PDB entry 5KOK | X-ray diffraction, 1.79 A resolution | chains A and B

== Chain A (and B) ==
Name: Pavine N-methyltransferase
Source organism: Thalictrum flavum subsp. glaucum
Notes: EC 2.1.1.300; chain B of this document is another copy of the same molecule, construct and numbering; everything in this record applies to it too
UniProt: C3SBW0 (PNMT_THLFG); numbering as in UniProt (aligned over 1-356)
Sequence (397 residues; numbered -40 to 356; the number before each row is that of its first residue; numbers below 1 keep their minus sign (Met-40 is residue -40)):
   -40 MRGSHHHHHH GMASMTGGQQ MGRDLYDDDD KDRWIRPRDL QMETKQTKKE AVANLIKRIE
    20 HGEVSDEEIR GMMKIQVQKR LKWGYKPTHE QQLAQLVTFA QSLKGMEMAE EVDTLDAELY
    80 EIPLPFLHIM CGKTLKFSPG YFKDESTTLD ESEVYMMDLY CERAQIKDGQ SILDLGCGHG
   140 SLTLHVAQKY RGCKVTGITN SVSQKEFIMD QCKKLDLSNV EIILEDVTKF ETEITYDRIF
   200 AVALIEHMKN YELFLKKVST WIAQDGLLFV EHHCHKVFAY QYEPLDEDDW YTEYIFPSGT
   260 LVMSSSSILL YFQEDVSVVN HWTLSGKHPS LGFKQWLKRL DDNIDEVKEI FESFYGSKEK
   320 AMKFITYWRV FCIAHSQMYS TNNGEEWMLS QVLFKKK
Not modelled in the structure: -40 to 8 (chain B: -40 to 9)
Construct notes: expression tag (-40 to 0); conflict Asp224 (Tyr in C3SBW0)
Ligand contacts:
  - R-Tetrahydropapaverine (R9T; (1R)-1-[(3,4-dimethoxyphenyl)methyl]-6,7-dimethoxy-1,2,3,4-tetrahydroisoquinoline): Leu78, Tyr79, Glu205, His206, Glu252, Tyr253, Ile254, Phe255, Pro256, Leu260, Lys322, Phe323, Tyr326, Trp327, Phe330
  - S-Tetrahydropapaverine (S9T; (1S)-1-[(3,4-dimethoxyphenyl)methyl]-6,7-dimethoxy-1,2,3,4-tetrahydroisoquinoline): Leu78, Tyr79, Ile81, Phe96, Ser97, Pro98, Ala202, Glu205, His206, His232, Pro288, Phe292, Trp295, Tyr326, Trp327, Phe330, Tyr338, Leu348
  - S-adenosylhomocysteine (SAH): Leu94, Lys95, Phe96, Ser97, Gly135, Cys136, Gly137, Ser140, Ile157, Thr158, Asn159, Gln163, Glu184, Asp185, Val186, Thr187, Val201, Ala202, Leu203, His206
Curated features (UniProtKB/Swiss-Prot):
  - active site: Cys331
  - binding site (S-adenosyl-L-homocysteine): Phe96, Ser97, Gly135, Asn159, Gln163, Asp185, Val186, Val201
  - binding site (S-adenosyl-L-methionine): Phe96, Ser97, Gly135, Asn159, Gln163, Asp185, Val186, Val201
  - binding site ((S)-tetrahydropapaverine): Glu205
  - mutagenesis: Tyr79 (Y79A: Loss of catalytic activity with (S)-reticuline and racemic pavine, but increased catalytic activity with racemic tetrahydropapaverine), Glu80 (E80A: Increased catalytic activity with (S)-reticuline, racemic pavine and racemic tetrahydropapaverine), Glu205 (E205A: Strongly decreased catalytic activity. Over 90% decreased catalytic activity; when associated with A-206), His206 (H206A: Strongly decreased catalytic activity. Over 90% decreased catalytic activity; when associated with A-205)
From the paper describing this entry:
  - binding site for S-Tetrahydropapaverine: Phe96, Pro98, His232, Pro288, Phe292, Trp295, Tyr326, Trp327, Phe330, Tyr338
  - contacts within the chain: Glu252-Phe255
  - mutagenesis - Y79A, E205A, H206A: decreased catalytic activity on (S)-reticuline
  - mutagenesis - Y79A: decreased catalytic activity on racemic pavine
  - mutagenesis - Y79A: increased catalytic activity on racemic THP
  - mutagenesis - E80A: increased catalytic activity on all three tested substrates
  - mutagenesis - Y79A, E80A: unchanged stability
  - catalytic residues: Tyr79, Glu80, Glu205, His206
  - conformationally variable residues (order/disorder transition): Glu70 to Tyr79, Asp75 to Gly91
  - specificity-determining residues: Leu74 (by similarity / conservation)
  - mutagenesis - E205A, E205A/H206A, H206A: decreased stability

== Chain A / chain B interface ==
Residue-residue contacts (45):
  Thr47(A) with Glu344(B)
  His48(A) with Lys235(B); Ser265(B); Thr282(B), hydrogen bond; Glu344(B), hydrogen bond (backbone-side chain); Met347(B)
  Glu49(A) with Thr282(B), hydrogen bond (backbone-side chain); Leu283(B)
  Leu52(A) with His280(B); Trp281(B); Thr282(B)
  Val56(A) with Asn279(B); His280(B)
  Gln60(A) with Val278(B), hydrogen bond (side chain-backbone); Asn279(B)
  Lys235(A) with His48(B)
  Ser265(A) with His48(B)
  Leu269(A) with Leu269(B), hydrophobic; Tyr270(B); Gln272(B), hydrogen bond (backbone-side chain)
  Tyr270(A) with Leu269(B); His280(B), hydrogen bond
  Gln272(A) with Leu269(B), hydrogen bond (side chain-backbone); Gln272(B); Ser276(B); Lys356(B), hydrogen bond (backbone-side chain)
  Glu273(A) with Ser276(B); Lys354(B), salt bridge; Lys356(B)
  Val275(A) with Lys356(B), hydrogen bond (backbone-side chain)
  Ser276(A) with Gln272(B); Glu273(B); Lys356(B)
  Asn279(A) with Val56(B)
  His280(A) with Leu52(B); Val56(B); Tyr270(B), hydrogen bond
  Trp281(A) with Leu52(B)
  Thr282(A) with His48(B), hydrogen bond; Glu49(B), hydrogen bond (side chain-backbone); Leu52(B)
  Glu344(A) with Thr47(B); His48(B), hydrogen bond (side chain-backbone)
  Lys354(A) with Glu273(B), salt bridge
  Lys356(A) with Lys356(B), hydrogen bond (backbone-side chain)
Also at the interface, not in a pair above, chain A (24 interface residues in all): Pro46, Val277, Met347
Also at the interface, not in a pair above, chain B (23 interface residues in all): Val277

== Summary ==
Chain A and chain B form an interface of 24 and 23 residues respectively, with 14 hydrogen bonds and 2 salt
bridges. Among the polar pairs are Glu273(A)-Lys354(B), His48(A)-Thr282(B) and His48(A)-Glu344(B). From the
paper: catalytic residues Tyr79(A), Glu80(A) and Glu205(A) among others; Y79A, E205A and H206A of chain A
reduce catalytic activity on (S)-reticuline; 5 substitutions were tested in all.
Chain A and chain B are both Pavine N-methyltransferase (Thalictrum flavum subsp. glaucum); the structure,
Pavine N-methyltransferase in complex with Tetrahydropapaverine and S-adenosylhomocysteine pH 7.25, was
determined by X-ray diffraction together with 5KN4, 5KOC, 5KPC and 5KPG from the same study.
